PDB entry 8TW4 | electron microscopy, 3.30 A resolution | chains B and G of the 8 polymer chains in the assembly

[Chain B]
Name: T cell receptor beta variable 6-5, T cell receptor beta chain MC.7.G5, MCHERRY fusion protein
Organism: Homo sapiens
Reference sequence: chimeric construct of A0A0K0K1A5, P0DTU4, A0A4D6FVK6: residues 1-114 from A0A0K0K1A5 (TVB65_HUMAN) positions 1-114 (same numbers); residues 128-311 from P0DTU4 positions 132-315 (UniProt number = residue number + 4); residues 322-556 from A0A4D6FVK6 positions 2-236 (UniProt number = residue number - 320)
Amino-acid sequence (556 residues; each row starts with the number of its first residue):
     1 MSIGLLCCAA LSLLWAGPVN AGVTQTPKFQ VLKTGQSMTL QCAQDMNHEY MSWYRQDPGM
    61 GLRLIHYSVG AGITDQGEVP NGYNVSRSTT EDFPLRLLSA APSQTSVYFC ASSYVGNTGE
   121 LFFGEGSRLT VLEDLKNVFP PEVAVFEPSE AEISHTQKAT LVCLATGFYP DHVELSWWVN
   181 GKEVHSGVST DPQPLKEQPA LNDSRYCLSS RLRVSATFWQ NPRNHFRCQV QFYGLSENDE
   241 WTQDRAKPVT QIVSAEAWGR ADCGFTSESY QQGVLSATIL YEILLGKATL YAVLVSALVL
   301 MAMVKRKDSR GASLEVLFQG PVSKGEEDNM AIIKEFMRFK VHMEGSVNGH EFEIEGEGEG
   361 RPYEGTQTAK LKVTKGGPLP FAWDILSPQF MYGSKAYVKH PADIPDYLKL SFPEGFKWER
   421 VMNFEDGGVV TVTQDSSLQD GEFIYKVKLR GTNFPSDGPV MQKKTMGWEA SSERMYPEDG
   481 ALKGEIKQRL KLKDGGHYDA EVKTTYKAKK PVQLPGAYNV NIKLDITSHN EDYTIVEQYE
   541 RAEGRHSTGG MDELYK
Unresolved in the structure: 1-22, 28-31, 75-87, 199-203, 215-218, 259-273, 305-556
Disulfides: Cys42-Cys110, Cys163-Cys228
Sequence notes: linker (115-127, 312-321)
UniProt features mapped onto this chain:
  - glycosylation (N-linked (GlcNAc...) asparagine): Asn84, Asn202
  - region: Cys263 to Ala277 (Connecting peptide)

[Chain G]
Name: T-cell surface glycoprotein CD3 gamma chain
Organism: Homo sapiens
Reference sequence: P09693 (CD3G_HUMAN); residues 1-182 here = UniProt positions 1-182
Amino-acid sequence (190 residues; row label = number of the first residue in the row):
     1 MEQGKGLAVL ILAIILLQGT LAQSIKGNHL VKVYDYQEDG SVLLTCDAEA KNITWFKDGK
    61 MIGFLTEDKK KWNLGSNAKD PRGMYQCKGS QNKSKPLQVY YRMCQNCIEL NAATISGFLF
   121 AEIVSIFVLA VGVYFIAGQD GVRQSRASDK QTLLPNDQLY QPLKDREDDQ YSHLQGNQLR
   181 RNHHHHHHHH
Unresolved in the structure: 1-26, 33-38, 130-190
Disulfides: Cys46-Cys87, Cys104-Cys107
Glycans and other covalent adducts: N-acetylglucosamine (NAG) linked to Asn52, Asn92
Sequence notes: expression tag (183-190)
UniProt features mapped onto this chain:
  - motif: Leu153, Leu154 (Di-leucine motif)
  - modified residue (Phosphoserine): Ser145, Ser148
  - glycosylation (N-linked (GlcNAc...) asparagine): Asn52, Asn92
  - mutagenesis: Leu153 (L153A: Abolishes lysosomal targeting; L153I: Diminished but persistent lysosomal targeting), Leu154 (L154A: Abolishes lysosomal targeting; L154A: Diminished but persistent lysosomal targeting; L154I: No effect), Tyr160 (Y160A: Abolishes lysosomal targeting), Leu163 (L163A: Abolishes lysosomal targeting)

[Interface between chain B and chain G]
Pairs across the interface (11; chain B residue first):
  Asn180(B) - Asp39(G)
  Gly181(B) - Asp39(G)  hydrogen bond (backbone-side chain)
  Glu237(B) - Gly27(G)
  Glu237(B) - His29(G)  salt bridge
  Asn238(B) - Gly27(G)
  Ile279(B) - Cys107(G)
  Ile283(B) - Cys107(G)
  Ile283(B) - Ile108(G)  hydrophobic
  Lys287(B) - Phe118(G)  hydrogen bond (side chain-backbone)
  Lys287(B) - Ala121(G)
  Lys287(B) - Glu122(G)
Interface residues without a listed pair, chain B (10 interface residues in all): Val179, Lys182, Ser276
Interface residues without a listed pair, chain G (12 interface residues in all): Asn28, Cys104, Glu109, Leu119

[In short]
The interface between chain B and chain G involves 10 residues on one side and 12 on the other; the contacts
include 2 hydrogen bonds and 1 salt bridge. Polar pairs include Glu237(B)-His29(G), Gly181(B)-Asp39(G) and
Lys287(B)-Phe118(G). Covalently linked N-acetylglucosamine: at Asn52(G) and Asn92(G).
Chain B is T cell receptor beta variable 6-5, T cell receptor beta chain MC.7.G5, MCHERRY fusion protein and
chain G is T-cell surface glycoprotein CD3 gamma chain, both from Homo sapiens; the structure, TCR in nanodisc
ND-I, was determined by electron microscopy (same publication as 8TW6).
